2H5Z - chain A; structure by X-ray diffraction, 1.92 A resolution.

== Chain A ==
Protein: Lysozyme 1
From: Musca domestica
Notes: EC 3.2.1.17
Reference sequence: Q7YT16 (LYS1_MUSDO); residues 1-122 here correspond to UniProt positions 20-141 (UniProt number = residue number + 19)
Chain sequence (122 residues; row label = number of the first residue in the row):
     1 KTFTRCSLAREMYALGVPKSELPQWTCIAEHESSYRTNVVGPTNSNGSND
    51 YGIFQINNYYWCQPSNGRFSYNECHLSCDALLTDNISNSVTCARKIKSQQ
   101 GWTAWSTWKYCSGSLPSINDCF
Disulfides: Cys6-Cys121, Cys27-Cys111, Cys62-Cys78, Cys74-Cys92
Curated features (UniProtKB/Swiss-Prot):
  - active site: Glu32, Asp50
  - glycosylation (N-linked (GlcNAc...) asparagine): Asn46, Asn85

== In short ==
Curated annotation (UniProt) lists active-site residues Glu32 and Asp50.
Chain A is Lysozyme 1 (Musca domestica); the structure, Crystallographic structure of digestive lysozyme 1
from Musca domestica bound to chitotetraose at 1.92 A resolution, was determined by X-ray diffraction,
deposited together with 2FBD.
